PDB entry 9OUT | electron microscopy, 4.30 A resolution (low resolution: residue-level contacts below are approximate; hydrogen-bond / salt-bridge calls are withheld) | chains C and F of the 15 polymer chains in the assembly

== Chain C (and F) ==
Protein: Speckle-type POZ protein
Organism: Homo sapiens
Notes: chain F of this document is another copy of the same molecule, construct and numbering; everything in this record applies to it too
UniProt: O43791 (SPOP_HUMAN); numbering as in UniProt (aligned over 1-374)
Chain sequence (374 residues; numbered 1 to 374; the number before each row is that of its first residue):
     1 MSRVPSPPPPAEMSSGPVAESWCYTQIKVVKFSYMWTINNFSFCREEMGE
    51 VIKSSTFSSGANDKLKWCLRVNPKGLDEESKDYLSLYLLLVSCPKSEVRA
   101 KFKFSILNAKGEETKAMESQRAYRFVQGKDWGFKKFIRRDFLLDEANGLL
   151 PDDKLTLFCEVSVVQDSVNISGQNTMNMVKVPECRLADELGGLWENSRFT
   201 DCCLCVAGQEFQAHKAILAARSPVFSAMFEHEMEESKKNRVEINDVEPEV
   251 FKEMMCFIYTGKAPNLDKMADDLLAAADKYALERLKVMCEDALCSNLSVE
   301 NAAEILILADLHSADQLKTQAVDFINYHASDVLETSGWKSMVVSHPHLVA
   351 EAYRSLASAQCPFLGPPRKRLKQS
Unresolved in the structure: 1-15, 365-374
Curated features (UniProtKB/Swiss-Prot):
  - region: Tyr123 to Phe133 (Important for binding substrate proteins), Leu186 to Ile217 (Important for homodimerization)
  - natural variant: Thr25 (T25A: In NSDVS2), Tyr83 (Y83C: In NSDVS2), Arg121 (R121Q: In NSDVS1), Gly132 (G132V: In NSDVS2), Arg138 (R138C: In NSDVS2), Asp144 (D144N: In NSDVS1)
  - mutagenesis: Tyr87 (Y87A: Strongly reduced affinity for substrate proteins), Tyr123 (Y123A: Strongly reduced affinity for substrate proteins), Asp130 (D130A: Strongly reduced affinity for substrate proteins), Trp131 (W131A: Strongly reduced affinity for substrate proteins), Phe133 (F133A: Strongly reduced affinity for substrate proteins), Leu186 (L186D: Strongly reduced homodimerization. Reduces the activity of the cullin-RING-based BCR (BTB-CUL3-RBX1) E3 ubiquitin-protein ligase complex), Leu190 (L190D: Strongly reduced homodimerization. Reduces the activity of the cullin-RING-based BCR (BTB-CUL3-RBX1) E3 ubiquitin-protein ligase complex), Leu193 (L193D: Strongly reduced homodimerization. Reduces the activity of the cullin-RING-based BCR (BTB-CUL3-RBX1) E3 ubiquitin-protein ligase complex), Ile217 (I217K: Strongly reduced homodimerization. Reduces the activity of the cullin-RING-based BCR (BTB-CUL3-RBX1) E3 ubiquitin-protein ligase complex)
From the paper describing this entry:
  - disease-associated variants - E47K (14 +/- 2-fold), E78K (18 +/- 4-fold): increased binding to BRD3
  - disease-associated variants - E47K, E78K: unchanged binding to BRD3 peptide
  - disease-associated variants - E47K, E78K: increased binding to Cul3/Rbx1 complex
  - mutagenesis - V51E: unchanged binding to Cul3
  - mutagenesis - M48I/E78K, R70Q/E78K, E78K/G128S, E78K/K134N, S96R: unchanged catalytic activity on BRD3
  - disease-associated variants - E47K, E78K: increased catalytic activity on BRD3
  - mutagenesis - V51E: decreased catalytic activity on BRD3
  - mutagenesis - D77E: increased catalytic activity
  - disease-associated variants - E47K, E78K: decreased localization to nuclear speckles
  - mutagenesis - V51E: unchanged localization to nuclear speckles
  - disease-associated variants - M48I, R70L, R70Q, G128S, K134N: decreased catalytic activity
  - disease-associated variants - M48I, G128S: unchanged binding to peptide
  - disease-associated variants - K134N (11-fold): decreased binding to substrate peptide
  - disease-associated variants - K134N (11-fold): decreased binding to full-length SPOP K134N

== Interface between chain C and chain F ==
Contacting residue pairs (7; chain C residue first):
  Ser96(C) with Asp166(F)
  Glu97(C) with Glu97(F); Arg99(F)
  Arg99(C) with Glu97(F); Arg124(F)
  Asp166(C) with Pro94(F); Ser96(F)
Interface residues without a listed pair, chain C (5 interface residues in all): Pro94

== Overview ==
Chain C and chain F form an interface of 5 and 6 residues respectively. UniProt lists 9 mutagenesis sites on
chain C. The paper reports that M48I, R70L and R70Q of chain C, among others, reduce catalytic activity; E47K
and E78K of chain C increase binding to BRD3; 14 substitutions were tested in all.
Both chains are Speckle-type POZ protein (Homo sapiens). Entry 9OUT (SPOP double donut locally refined MATH
domains) was determined by electron microscopy (same publication as 9OUU and 9OUW).
